PDB entry 6F9C | electron microscopy, 8.00 A resolution (low resolution: residue-level contacts below are approximate; hydrogen-bond / salt-bridge calls are withheld) | chains A and K of the 12 polymer chains in the assembly

# Chain A (and K)
Molecule: Glycoprotein
Organism: Rift valley fever virus
Notes: chain K of this document is another copy of the same molecule, construct and numbering; everything in this record applies to it too
UniProt: A2T085 (A2T085_RVFV); residue numbers follow UniProt; this construct covers 154-469
Chain sequence (316 residues; numbered 154 to 469; the number before each row is that of its first residue):
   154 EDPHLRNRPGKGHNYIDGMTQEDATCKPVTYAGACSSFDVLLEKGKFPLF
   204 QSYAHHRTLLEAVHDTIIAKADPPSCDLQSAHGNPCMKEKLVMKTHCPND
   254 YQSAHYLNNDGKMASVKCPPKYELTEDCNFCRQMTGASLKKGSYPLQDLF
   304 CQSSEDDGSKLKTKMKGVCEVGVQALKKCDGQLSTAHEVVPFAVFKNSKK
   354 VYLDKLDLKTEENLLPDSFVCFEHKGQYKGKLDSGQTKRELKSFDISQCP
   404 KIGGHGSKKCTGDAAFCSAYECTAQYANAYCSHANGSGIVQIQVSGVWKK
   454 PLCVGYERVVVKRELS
Disordered / not traced: 288-289, 380-392
Reported in the primary citation:
  - post-translational modification sites: Asn438 (proposed by the authors, not directly observed)

# How chain A and chain K interact
Pairs across the interface (20):
  Ala234(A) - Gln428(K)
  Ala234(A) - Ala430(K)
  Ala234(A) - Asn431(K)
  His235(A) - Tyr429(K)
  Gly236(A) - Gln428(K)
  Gly236(A) - Tyr429(K)
  Met240(A) - Gln428(K)
  Leu244(A) - Ala427(K)
  Thr278(A) - His377(K)
  Asp280(A) - His377(K)
  Phe283(A) - His377(K)
  Phe283(A) - Lys378(K)
  Phe283(A) - Ala430(K)
  Phe283(A) - Asn431(K)
  Phe283(A) - Ala432(K)
  Cys284(A) - Lys378(K)
  Cys284(A) - Gly379(K)
  Arg285(A) - His377(K)
  Arg285(A) - Gly379(K)
  Gln286(A) - Gly379(K)
Also at the interface, not in a pair above, chain A (13 interface residues in all): Asn237, Glu279
Also at the interface, not in a pair above, chain K (11 interface residues in all): Glu393, Leu394

# Overview
Chain A and chain K form an interface of 13 and 11 residues respectively. The paper reports a modification
site at Asn438(A).
Chain A and chain K are both Glycoprotein (Rift valley fever virus); the structure, Model of the Rift Valley
fever virus glycoprotein hexamer type 1, was determined by electron microscopy (same publication as 6F8P,
6F9B, 6F9D, 6F9E and 6F9F).
